3PW7 - chains A and B of the 3 polymer chains in the assembly; structure by X-ray diffraction, 2.90 A resolution.

Chain A:
Protein: DNA polymerase IV
From: Sulfolobus solfataricus
Notes: EC 2.7.7.7
UniProtKB: Q97W02 (DPO4_SACS2); residues 4-344 here correspond to UniProt positions 1-341 (UniProt number = residue number - 3)
Sequence (347 residues; row label = number of the first residue in the row; numbers below 1 keep their minus sign (His-2 is residue -2)):
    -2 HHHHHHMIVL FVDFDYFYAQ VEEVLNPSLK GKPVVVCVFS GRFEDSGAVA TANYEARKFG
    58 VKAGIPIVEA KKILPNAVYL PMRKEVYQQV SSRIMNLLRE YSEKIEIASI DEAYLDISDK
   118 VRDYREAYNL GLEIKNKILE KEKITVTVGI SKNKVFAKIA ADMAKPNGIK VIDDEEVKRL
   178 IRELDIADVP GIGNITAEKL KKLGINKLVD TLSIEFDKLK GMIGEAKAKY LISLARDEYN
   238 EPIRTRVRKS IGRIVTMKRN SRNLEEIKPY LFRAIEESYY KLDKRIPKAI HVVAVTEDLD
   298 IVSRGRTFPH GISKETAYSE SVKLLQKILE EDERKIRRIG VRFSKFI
Disordered / not traced: -2 to 1
Construct notes: expression tag (-2 to 3)
Metal / ion sites: Ca2+: Tyr51 (together with 2'-deoxycytidine-5'-triphosphate)
Residues lining bound ligands:
  - 8,9-dihydro-9-hydroxy-aflatoxin b1 (AFN): Tyr15, Val35, Ala45, Val46, Ala47, Ala60, Gly61, Met79
  - 2'-deoxycytidine-5'-triphosphate (DCP): Asp10, Phe11, Asp12, Tyr13, Phe14, Tyr15, Thr48, Arg54, Ser106, Ile107, Asp108, Glu109, Asp159, Lys162
Swiss-Prot annotation at these positions:
  - active site: Glu109
  - binding site (Mg(2+)): Asp10, Asp108
  - site: Tyr15 (Substrate discrimination)

Chain B:
Molecule: 16-nt DNA strand
Sequence (16 nucleotides; each row starts with the number of its first residue):
   371 ATTGAATCCT TCCCCC
Covalently attached groups: 8,9-dihydro-9-hydroxy-aflatoxin b1 (AFN) linked to DG374

How chain A and chain B interact:
Contacting residue pairs (46):
  Val35(A) - DT373(B)  base contact
  Phe36(A) - DT373(B)  phosphate contact
  Phe36(A) - DG374(B)  phosphate contact
  Ser37(A) - DT373(B)  hydrogen bond to the phosphate
  Arg39(A) - DT373(B)  salt bridge to the phosphate
  Phe40(A) - DT372(B)  phosphate contact
  Ser43(A) - DT372(B)  phosphate contact
  Ser43(A) - DT373(B)  hydrogen bond to the phosphate
  Gly44(A) - DA371(B)  phosphate contact
  Gly44(A) - DT372(B)  hydrogen bond to the phosphate
  Gly44(A) - DT373(B)  phosphate contact
  Ala45(A) - DT373(B)  hydrogen bond to the base
  Pro63(A) - DA371(B)  phosphate contact
  Val65(A) - DT372(B)  phosphate contact
  Gly221(A) - DT380(B)  phosphate contact
  Glu222(A) - DT380(B)  hydrogen bond to the phosphate
  Ala223(A) - DC379(B)  sugar contact
  Ala223(A) - DT380(B)  phosphate contact
  Val244(A) - DT377(B)  phosphate contact
  Arg245(A) - DA376(B)  salt bridge to the phosphate
  Arg245(A) - DT377(B)  salt bridge to the phosphate
  Lys246(A) - DT377(B)  hydrogen bond to the phosphate
  Lys246(A) - DC378(B)  phosphate contact
  Ser247(A) - DA376(B)  phosphate contact
  Ser247(A) - DT377(B)  hydrogen bond to the phosphate
  Ile248(A) - DA376(B)  phosphate contact
  Gly249(A) - DA375(B)  phosphate contact
  Gly249(A) - DA376(B)  hydrogen bond to the phosphate
  Arg250(A) - DG374(B)  hydrogen bond to the phosphate
  Arg250(A) - DA375(B)  salt bridge to the phosphate
  Ile251(A) - DG374(B)  sugar contact
  Ile251(A) - DA375(B)  hydrogen bond to the phosphate
  Val252(A) - DG374(B)  phosphate contact
  Thr253(A) - DT372(B)  base contact
  Thr253(A) - DT373(B)  sugar contact
  Thr253(A) - DG374(B)  hydrogen bond to the phosphate
  Lys278(A) - DA375(B)  salt bridge to the phosphate
  Leu296(A) - DT372(B)  base contact
  Leu296(A) - DT373(B)  base contact
  Arg334(A) - DA371(B)  phosphate contact
  Arg334(A) - DT372(B)  base contact
  Arg335(A) - DT372(B)  hydrogen bond to the base
  Arg335(A) - DT373(B)  base contact
  Arg335(A) - DG374(B)  sugar contact
  Arg339(A) - DA375(B)  sugar contact
  Arg339(A) - DA376(B)  salt bridge to the phosphate
Also at the interface, not in a pair above, chain A (33 interface residues in all): Lys81, Ile220, Arg243, Val292, Glu294

Overview:
33 residues of chain A and 10 residues of chain B are in contact; the contacts include 12 hydrogen bonds and 6
salt bridges. Among the polar pairs are Ala45(A)-DT373(B), Arg335(A)-DT372(B) and Ser37(A)-DT373(B). Bound to
chain A: 2'-deoxycytidine-5'-triphosphate and 8,9-dihydro-9-hydroxy-aflatoxin b1.
Here chain A is DNA polymerase IV (Sulfolobus solfataricus) and chain B is a 16-nt DNA strand. Entry 3PW7
(Ternary complex of Aflatoxin B1 Adduct modified DNA (AFB1-N7-Gua) with DNA Polymerase IV and incoming dCTP)
was determined by X-ray diffraction together with 3PVX, 3PW0, 3PW2, 3PW4 and 3PW5 from the same study.
